2JLJ - chain A; structure by X-ray diffraction, 1.30 A resolution.

# Chain A
Protein: Yop proteins translocation protein U
Source organism: Yersinia pestis
Notes: fragment: cytoplasmic domain, residues 211-354
UniProt: P69986 (YSCU_YERPE); residue numbers follow UniProt; this construct covers 211-354
Sequence (144 residues; numbered 211 to 354; the number before each row is that of its first residue):
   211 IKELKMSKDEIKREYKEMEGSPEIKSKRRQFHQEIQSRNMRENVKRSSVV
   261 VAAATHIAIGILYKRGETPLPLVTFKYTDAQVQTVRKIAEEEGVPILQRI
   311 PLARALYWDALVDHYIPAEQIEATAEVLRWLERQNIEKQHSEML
Not modelled in the structure: 211-229, 345-354
Construct notes: engineered mutation Ala263 (Asn in P69986), Ala264 (Pro in P69986)
What the authors report for this chain:
  - mutagenesis - N263A/P264A: abolished catalytic activity
  - mutagenesis - N263A: abolished catalytic activity (citing earlier work)

# In short
The paper reports that N263A/P264A and N263A abolish catalytic activity.
Chain A is Yop proteins translocation protein U (Yersinia pestis); the structure, Crystal Structure of the
cytoplasmic domain of Yersinia pestis YscU N263A P264A mutant, was determined by X-ray diffraction (same
publication as 2JLH and 2JLI).
